Entry 7X57 (electron microscopy, 3.63 A resolution); this record covers chains G and J of the 10 polymer chains in the assembly.

[Chain G]
Molecule: Histone H3.1
From: Homo sapiens
UniProtKB: P68431 (H31_HUMAN); residues 1-135 here correspond to UniProt positions 2-136 (UniProt number = residue number + 1)
Sequence (139 residues; row label = number of the first residue in the row; numbers below 1 keep their minus sign (Gly-3 is residue -3)):
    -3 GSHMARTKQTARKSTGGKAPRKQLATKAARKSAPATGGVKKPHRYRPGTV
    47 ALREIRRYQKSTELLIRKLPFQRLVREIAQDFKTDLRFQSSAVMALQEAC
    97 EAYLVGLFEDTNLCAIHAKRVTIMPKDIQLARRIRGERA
Not modelled in the structure: -3 to 58
Sequence notes: expression tag (-3 to 0)
Curated features (UniProtKB/Swiss-Prot):
  - modified residue: Arg2 (Asymmetric dimethylarginine), Thr3 (Phosphothreonine), Lys4 (Allysine), Gln5 (5-glutamyl dopamine), Thr6 (Phosphothreonine), Arg8 (Citrulline), Lys9 (N6,N6,N6-trimethyllysine), Ser10 (ADP-ribosylserine), Thr11 (Phosphothreonine), Lys14 (N6-(2-hydroxyisobutyryl)lysine), Arg17 (Asymmetric dimethylarginine), Lys18 (N6-(2-hydroxyisobutyryl)lysine), Lys23 (N6-(2-hydroxyisobutyryl)lysine), Arg26 (Citrulline), Lys27 (N6,N6,N6-trimethyllysine), Ser28 (ADP-ribosylserine), Lys36 (N6,N6,N6-trimethyllysine), Lys37 (N6-methyllysine), Tyr41 (Phosphotyrosine), Lys56 (N6,N6,N6-trimethyllysine) and 8 more in UniProt
  - lipidation: Lys18 (N6-decanoyllysine)

[Chain J]
Molecule: Widom601 DNA RV
From: synthetic construct
Sequence (145 nucleotides; numbered -74 to 70; the number before each row is that of its first residue; numbers below 1 keep their minus sign (DA-74 is residue -74)):
   -74 ATCGATGTATATATCTGACACGTGCCTGGAGACTAGGGAGTAATCCCCTT
   -24 GGCGGTTAAAACGCGGGGGACAGCGCGTACGTGCGTTTAAGCGGTGCTAG
    26 AGCTGTCTACGACCAATTGAGCGGCCTCGGCACCGGGATTCTGAT
Not modelled in the structure: -74 to -60, 62-70

[Interface between chain G and chain J]
Pairs across the interface - 7 pairs, chain G then chain J:
  Arg63(G) - DA-14(J)  phosphate contact
  Arg63(G) - DC-13(J)  salt bridge to the phosphate
  Lys64(G) - DC-13(J)  hydrogen bond to the phosphate
  Leu65(G) - DA-14(J)  sugar contact
  Leu65(G) - DC-13(J)  hydrogen bond to the phosphate
  Pro66(G) - DA-14(J)  phosphate contact
  Arg69(G) - DA-14(J)  salt bridge to the phosphate
Interface residues without a listed pair, chain G (7 interface residues in all): Arg83, Gln85
Interface residues without a listed pair, chain J (6 interface residues in all): DA-15, DA-5, DC-4, DA-3

[Overview]
7 residues of chain G and 6 residues of chain J are in contact; the contacts include 2 hydrogen bonds and 2
salt bridges. Polar contacts include Lys64(G)-DC-13(J), Leu65(G)-DC-13(J) and Arg63(G)-DC-13(J).
Chain G is Histone H3.1 (Homo sapiens) and chain J is Widom601 DNA RV (synthetic construct); the structure,
Cryo-EM structure of human subnucleosome (closed form), was determined by electron microscopy (same
publication as 7X58 and 7YOZ).
